Entry 5VI8 (X-ray diffraction, 2.76 A resolution); this record covers chains D and E of the 10 polymer chains in the assembly.

Chain D:
Molecule: DNA-directed RNA polymerase subunit beta'
From: Mycobacterium smegmatis (strain ATCC 700084 / mc(2)155)
Notes: EC 2.7.7.6
UniProt: A0QS66 (RPOC_MYCS2); residues 1-1317 here = UniProt positions 1-1317
Amino-acid sequence (1317 residues; row label = number of the first residue in the row):
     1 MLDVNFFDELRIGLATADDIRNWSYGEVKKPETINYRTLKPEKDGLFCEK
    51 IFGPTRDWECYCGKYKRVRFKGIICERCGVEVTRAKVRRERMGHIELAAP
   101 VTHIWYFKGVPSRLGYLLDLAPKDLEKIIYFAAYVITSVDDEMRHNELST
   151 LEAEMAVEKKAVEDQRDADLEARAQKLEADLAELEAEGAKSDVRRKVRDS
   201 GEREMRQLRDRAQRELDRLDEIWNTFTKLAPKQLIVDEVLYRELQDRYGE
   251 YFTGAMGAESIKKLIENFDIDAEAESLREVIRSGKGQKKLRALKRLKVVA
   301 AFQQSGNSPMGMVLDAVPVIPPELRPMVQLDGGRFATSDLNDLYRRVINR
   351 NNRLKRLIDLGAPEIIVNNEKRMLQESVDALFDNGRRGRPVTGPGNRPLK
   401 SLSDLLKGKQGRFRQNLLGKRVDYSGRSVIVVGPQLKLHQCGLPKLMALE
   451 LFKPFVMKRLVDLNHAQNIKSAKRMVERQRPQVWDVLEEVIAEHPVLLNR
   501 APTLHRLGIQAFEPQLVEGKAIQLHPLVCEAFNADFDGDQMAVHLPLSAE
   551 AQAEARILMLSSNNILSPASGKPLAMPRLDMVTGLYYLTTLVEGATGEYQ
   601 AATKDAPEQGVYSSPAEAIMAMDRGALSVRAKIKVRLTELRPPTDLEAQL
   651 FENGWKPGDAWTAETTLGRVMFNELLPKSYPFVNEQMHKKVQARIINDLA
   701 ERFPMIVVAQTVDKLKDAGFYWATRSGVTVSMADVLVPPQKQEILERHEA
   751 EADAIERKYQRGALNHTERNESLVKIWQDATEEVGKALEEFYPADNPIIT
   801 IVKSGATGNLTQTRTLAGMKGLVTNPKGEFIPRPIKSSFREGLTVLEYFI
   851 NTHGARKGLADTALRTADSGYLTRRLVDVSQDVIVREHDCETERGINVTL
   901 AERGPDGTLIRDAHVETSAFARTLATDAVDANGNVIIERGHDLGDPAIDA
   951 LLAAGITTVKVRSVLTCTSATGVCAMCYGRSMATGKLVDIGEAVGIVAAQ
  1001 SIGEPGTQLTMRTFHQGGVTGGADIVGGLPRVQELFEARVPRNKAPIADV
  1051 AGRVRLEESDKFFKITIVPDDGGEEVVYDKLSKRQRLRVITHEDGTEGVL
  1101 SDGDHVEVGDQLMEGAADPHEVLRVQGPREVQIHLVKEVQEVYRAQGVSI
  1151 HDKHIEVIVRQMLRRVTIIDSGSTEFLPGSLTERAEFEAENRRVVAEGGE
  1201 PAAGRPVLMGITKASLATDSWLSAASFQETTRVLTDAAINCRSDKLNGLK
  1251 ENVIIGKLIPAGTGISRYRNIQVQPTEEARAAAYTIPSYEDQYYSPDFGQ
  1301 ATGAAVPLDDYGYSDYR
Disordered / not traced: 1-3, 907-909, 1011-1026, 1091-1097, 1196-1201, 1284-1317
Ion coordination: Zn2+ site 1: C60, C62, C75, C78; Mg2+: D537, D539; Zn2+ site 2: C890, C967, C974, C977
Curated features (UniProtKB/Swiss-Prot):
  - binding site (Zn(2+)): C60, C62, C75, C78, C890, C967, C974, C977
  - binding site (Mg(2+)): D535, D537, D539

Chain E:
Molecule: DNA-directed RNA polymerase subunit omega
From: Mycobacterium smegmatis (strain ATCC 700084 / mc(2)155)
Notes: EC 2.7.7.6
UniProt: A0QWT1 (RPOZ_MYCS2); residues 1-107 here = UniProt positions 1-107
Amino-acid sequence (107 residues; numbered 1 to 107; the number before each row is that of its first residue):
     1 MSTPHADAQLNAADDLGIDSSAASAYDTPLGITNPPIDELLSRASSKYAL
    51 VIYAAKRARQINDYYNQLGDGILEYVGPLVEPGLQEKPLSIALREIHGDL
   101 LEHTEGE
Disordered / not traced: 1-23, 67-73, 107

Interface between chain D and chain E:
Residue-residue contacts (76; chain D residue first):
  H439(D) - L30(E)  hydrogen bond (side chain-backbone)
  A492(D) - K87(E)
  E493(D) - G31(E)
  E493(D) - I32(E)
  E493(D) - S90(E)  hydrogen bond
  H494(D) - K87(E)
  E513(D) - G31(E)
  E513(D) - I32(E)  hydrogen bond (side chain-backbone)
  A549(D) - A55(E)
  A549(D) - R59(E)
  E550(D) - A55(E)
  E550(D) - R59(E)  salt bridge
  A553(D) - V51(E)  hydrophobic
  E554(D) - V51(E)
  R556(D) - I32(E)  hydrogen bond (side chain-backbone)
  R556(D) - N34(E)
  R556(D) - L89(E)
  R556(D) - S90(E)
  R556(D) - L93(E)
  I557(D) - K47(E)
  I557(D) - L50(E)
  I557(D) - V51(E)  hydrophobic
  L558(D) - K47(E)
  L558(D) - V51(E)  hydrophobic
  L560(D) - I32(E)  hydrophobic
  N563(D) - I37(E)
  P704(D) - D38(E)
  M705(D) - I37(E)  hydrophobic
  M705(D) - D38(E)  hydrogen bond (backbone-side chain)
  I706(D) - Y26(E)  hydrophobic
  I706(D) - T33(E)
  I706(D) - P36(E)  hydrophobic
  I706(D) - D38(E)
  V707(D) - Y26(E)  hydrophobic
  Q710(D) - Y26(E)  hydrogen bond (side chain-backbone)
  Q710(D) - D27(E)
  K714(D) - D27(E)  salt bridge
  D989(D) - S46(E)
  D989(D) - K47(E)
  D989(D) - Y48(E)
  G991(D) - Y48(E)
  E992(D) - K47(E)  salt bridge
  E992(D) - Y48(E)  hydrogen bond
  G1262(D) - Y48(E)
  T1263(D) - Y48(E)
  T1263(D) - V51(E)
  R1267(D) - E105(E)
  R1267(D) - G106(E)  hydrogen bond (backbone-backbone)
  Y1268(D) - S45(E)
  Y1268(D) - S46(E)  hydrogen bond
  Y1268(D) - Y48(E)  hydrophobic
  Y1268(D) - A49(E)
  Y1268(D) - I52(E)
  R1269(D) - K56(E)  hydrogen bond (backbone-side chain)
  I1271(D) - A49(E)  hydrophobic
  I1271(D) - I52(E)  hydrophobic
  I1271(D) - K56(E)  hydrogen bond (backbone-side chain)
  I1271(D) - H103(E)
  I1271(D) - T104(E)
  I1271(D) - E105(E)
  Q1272(D) - K56(E)
  Q1272(D) - H103(E)
  Q1272(D) - T104(E)  hydrogen bond (backbone-backbone)
  V1273(D) - Y53(E)
  V1273(D) - Q60(E)  hydrogen bond (backbone-side chain)
  V1273(D) - L101(E)  hydrophobic
  Q1274(D) - L101(E)
  Q1274(D) - E102(E)  hydrogen bond (backbone-backbone)
  P1275(D) - V76(E)  hydrophobic
  P1275(D) - L79(E)  hydrophobic
  P1275(D) - L100(E)
  P1275(D) - L101(E)  hydrophobic
  T1276(D) - L100(E)  hydrogen bond (side chain-backbone)
  T1276(D) - E102(E)
  A1279(D) - L79(E)  hydrophobic
  A1279(D) - L100(E)
Also at the interface, not in a pair above, chain D (41 interface residues in all): V490, S548, Q552, T984, N1270, A1283
Also at the interface, not in a pair above, chain E (40 interface residues in all): T28, P29, R57, A58

Summary:
Chain D and chain E form an interface of 41 and 40 residues respectively, with 15 hydrogen bonds and 3 salt
bridges. Polar contacts include E550(D)-R59(E), K714(D)-D27(E) and E992(D)-K47(E). From UniProt: 8
Zn2+-binding residues and 3 Mg2+-binding residues on chain D.
Here chain D is DNA-directed RNA polymerase subunit beta' and chain E is DNA-directed RNA polymerase subunit
omega, both from Mycobacterium smegmatis (strain ATCC 700084 / mc(2)155). Entry 5VI8 (Structure of a
mycobacterium smegmatis transcription initiation complex with an upstream-fork promoter fragment) was
determined by X-ray diffraction (same publication as 5VI5).
